PDB entry 6GTS | X-ray diffraction, 3.36 A resolution | chains B and D of the 4 polymer chains in the assembly

Chain B:
Name: DUF1778 domain-containing protein
Source organism: Escherichia coli
UniProt: J7QA90 (J7QA90_ECOLX); residues 1-88 here = UniProt positions 1-88
Chain sequence (88 residues; numbered 1 to 88; the number before each row is that of its first residue):
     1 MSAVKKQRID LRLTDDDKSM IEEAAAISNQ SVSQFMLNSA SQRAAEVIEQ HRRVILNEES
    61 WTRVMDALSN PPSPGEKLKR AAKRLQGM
Disordered / not traced: 1, 73-88

Chain D:
Molecule: 22-nt DNA strand
Sequence (22 nucleotides; each row starts with the number of its first residue):
     1 ATGTACGGTA ATATCCGTAC AT

Chain B / chain D interface:
Residue-residue contacts (9; chain B residue first):
  Val4(B) - DT2(D)  phosphate contact
  Lys6(B) - DT2(D)  base contact
  Lys6(B) - DG3(D)  base contact
  Ser31(B) - DG3(D)  phosphate contact
  Ser31(B) - DT4(D)  phosphate contact
  Val32(B) - DT4(D)  hydrogen bond to the phosphate
  Ser33(B) - DG3(D)  sugar contact
  Ser33(B) - DT4(D)  hydrogen bond to the phosphate
  Gln34(B) - DG3(D)  hydrogen bond to the phosphate
Also at the interface, not in a pair above, chain B (10 interface residues in all): Ser2, Lys5, Arg8, Arg12
Also at the interface, not in a pair above, chain D (5 interface residues in all): DA5, DG7

Overview:
10 residues of chain B face 5 of chain D across their interface, with 3 hydrogen bonds. Polar contacts include
Val32(B)-DT4(D), Ser33(B)-DT4(D) and Gln34(B)-DG3(D).
Here chain B is DUF1778 domain-containing protein (Escherichia coli) and chain D is a 22-nt DNA strand. Entry
6GTS (Structure of the AtaT-AtaR complex bound DNA) was determined by X-ray diffraction (same publication as
6GTO, 6GTP, 6GTQ and 6GTR).
